7KAR - chains A and D of the 6 polymer chains in the assembly; structure by electron microscopy, 4.00 A resolution.

Chain A:
Molecule: Protein transport protein SEC61
Organism: Saccharomyces cerevisiae BY4741
UniProtKB: P32915 (SC61A_YEAST); residues 1-480 here = UniProt positions 1-480
Chain sequence (480 residues; numbered 1 to 480; the number before each row is that of its first residue):
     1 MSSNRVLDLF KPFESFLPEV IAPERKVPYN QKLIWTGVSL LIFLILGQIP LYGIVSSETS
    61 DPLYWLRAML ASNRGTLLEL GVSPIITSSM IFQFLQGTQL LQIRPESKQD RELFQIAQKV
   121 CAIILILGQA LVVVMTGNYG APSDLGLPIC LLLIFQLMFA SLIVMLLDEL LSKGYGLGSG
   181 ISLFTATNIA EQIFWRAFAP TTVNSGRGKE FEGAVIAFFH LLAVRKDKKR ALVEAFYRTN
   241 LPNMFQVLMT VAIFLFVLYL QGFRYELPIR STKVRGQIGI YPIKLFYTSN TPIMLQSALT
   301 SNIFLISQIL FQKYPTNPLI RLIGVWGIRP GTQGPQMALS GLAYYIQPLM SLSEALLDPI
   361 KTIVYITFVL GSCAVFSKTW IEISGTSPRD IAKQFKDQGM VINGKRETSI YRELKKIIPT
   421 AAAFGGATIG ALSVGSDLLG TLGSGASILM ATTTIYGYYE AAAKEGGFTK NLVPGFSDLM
Disordered / not traced: 1-11, 56-60, 143-146, 329-335, 469-480
Curated features (UniProtKB/Swiss-Prot):
  - mutagenesis: Lys273 (K273P/G: Severe growth defect), Arg275 (R275D/G/P/Q/Y: Severe growth defect; R275E/F/V: Severe growth defect; lowers SRP-dependent and SRP-independent translocation), Gly276 (G276P: Severe growth defect), Lys405 (K405D/E/P: Severe growth defect), Arg406 (R406D: Severe growth defect; lowers SRP-dependent translocation; R406E: Severe growth defect; lowers SRP-dependent and SRP-independent translocation; R406H/W: Severe growth defect)
From the paper describing this entry:
  - mutagenesis - M90L/T185I/M294I/M450L: unchanged growth
  - mutagenesis - M90L/T185I/M294I/M450L: decreased growth in response to FN3mut

Chain D:
Molecule: Protein translocation protein SEC63
Organism: Saccharomyces cerevisiae BY4741
UniProtKB: P14906 (SEC63_YEAST); numbering as in UniProt; present here: 2-440, 449-663
Chain sequence (676 residues; numbered -13 to 670; 8 numbers in that range are skipped by the numbering (no residue carries them; nothing is unmodelled there); the number before each row is that of its first residue; numbers below 1 keep their minus sign (Gly-13 is residue -13)):
   -13 GGSGGSGGSG GSGGSPTNYE YDEASETWPS FILTGLLMVV GPMTLLQIYQ IFFGANAEDG
    47 NSGKSKEFNE EVFKNLNEEY TSDEIKQFRR KFDKNSNKKS KIWSRRNIII IVGWILVAIL
   107 LQRINSNDAI KDAATKLFDP YEILGISTSA SDRDIKSAYR KLSVKFHPDK LAKGLTPDEK
   167 SVMEETYVQI TKAYESLTDE LVRQNYLKYG HPDGPQSTSH GIALPRFLVD GSASPLLVVC
   227 YVALLGLILP YFVSRWWART QSYTKKGIHN VTASNFVSNL VNYKPSEIVT TDLILHWLSF
   287 AHEFKQFFPD LQPTDFEKLL QDHINRRDSG KLNNAKFRIV AKCHSLLHGL LDIACGFRNL
   347 DIALGAINTF KCIVQAVPLT PNCQILQLPN VDKEHFITKT GDIHTLGKLF TLEDAKIGEV
   407 LGIKDQAKLN ETLRVASHIP NLKIIKADFL VPGR
   449 PYISLKVLVR SAKQPLIPTS LIPEENLTEP QDSESQRDPF AMMSKQPLVP YSFAPFFPTK
   509 RRGSWCCLVS SQKDGKILQT PIIIEKLSYK NLNDDKDFFD KRIKMDLTKH EKFDINDWEI
   569 GTIKIPLGQP APETVGDFFF RVIVKSTDYF TTDLDITMNM KVRDSPAVEQ VEVYSEEDDE
   629 YSTDDDETES DDESDASDYT DIDTDTEAED DESPEGENLY FQ
Disordered / not traced: -13 to 2, 37-53, 79-92, 116-201, 613-670
Sequence notes: expression tag (-13 to 1, 664-670); engineered mutation Arg440 (Glu in P14906), Ser481 (Phe in P14906)
Curated features (UniProtKB/Swiss-Prot):
  - modified residue: Ser512 (Phosphoserine)
  - mutagenesis: Ala179 (A179T: Temperature-sensitive), Pro426 (P426L: Temperature-sensitive), Ile431 (I431N: Temperature-sensitive), Pro503 (P503A: Temperature-sensitive), Gly511 (G511R: Temperature-sensitive), Thr652 (T652A: Abolishes interaction with SEC62; defect in protein translocation), Thr654 (T654A: Abolishes interaction with SEC62; defect in protein translocation)

Chain A / chain D interface:
Contacting residue pairs - 25 pairs, chain A then chain D:
  Gln31(A) - Thr246(D)  hydrogen bond (side chain-backbone)
  Trp35(A) - Trp243(D)
  Phe198(A) - Met24(D)  hydrophobic
  Pro200(A) - Phe17(D)  hydrophobic
  Pro200(A) - Ala209(D)
  Thr201(A) - Gly207(D)
  Thr201(A) - Ile208(D)
  Thr202(A) - Ser205(D)
  Thr202(A) - His206(D)
  Thr202(A) - Gly207(D)  hydrogen bond (backbone-backbone)
  Val203(A) - Thr204(D)
  Asn204(A) - Ser203(D)
  Asn204(A) - Thr204(D)
  Asn204(A) - Ser205(D)  hydrogen bond (backbone-backbone)
  Ser205(A) - Thr204(D)
  Phe211(A) - Thr13(D)
  Phe211(A) - Ser16(D)
  Ile216(A) - Thr20(D)
  Phe219(A) - Thr20(D)
  Phe219(A) - Leu23(D)  hydrophobic
  His220(A) - Glu12(D)
  His220(A) - Ser16(D)  hydrogen bond
  Val224(A) - Ile110(D)  hydrophobic
  Arg275(A) - Gly439(D)
  Gly276(A) - Gly439(D)
Interface residues without a listed pair, chain A (20 interface residues in all): Ile34, Ile49, Val215, Gln277
Interface residues without a listed pair, chain D (22 interface residues in all): Tyr5, Tyr227, Trp242, Gln247

In short:
Chain A and chain D form an interface of 20 and 22 residues respectively; the contacts include 4 hydrogen
bonds. Among the polar pairs are Gln31(A)-Thr246(D), His220(A)-Ser16(D) and Thr202(A)-Gly207(D). The paper
reports that M90L/T185I/M294I/M450L of chain A reduce growth in response to FN3mut; M90L/T185I/M294I/M450L of
chain A leave growth unchanged.
Chain A is Protein transport protein SEC61 and chain D is Protein translocation protein SEC63, both from
Saccharomyces cerevisiae BY4741; the structure, Cryo-EM structure of the Sec complex from S. cerevisiae, Sec63
FN3 mutant, class without Sec62, was determined by electron microscopy, deposited together with 7KAH, 7KAI,
7KAJ, 7KAK, 7KAL, 7KAM and 8 further entries.
